PDB entry 9E1L | electron microscopy, 3.15 A resolution | chains E and I of the 11 polymer chains in the assembly

Chain E:
Molecule: Histone H3.2
Source organism: Xenopus laevis
UniProt: P84233 (H32_XENLA); residues 0-135 here correspond to UniProt positions 1-136 (UniProt number = residue number + 1)
Amino-acid sequence (136 residues; row label = number of the first residue in the row; numbering starts at 0):
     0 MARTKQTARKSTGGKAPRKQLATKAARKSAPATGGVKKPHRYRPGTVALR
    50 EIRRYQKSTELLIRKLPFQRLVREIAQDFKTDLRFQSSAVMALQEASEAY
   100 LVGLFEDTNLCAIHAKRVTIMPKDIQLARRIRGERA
Not modelled in the structure: 0-37, 134-135

Chain I:
Molecule: 149-nt DNA strand
Source organism: Homo sapiens
Sequence (149 nucleotides; each row starts with the number of its first residue; numbers below 1 keep their minus sign (DA-73 is residue -73)):
   -73 ACAGGATGTATATATCTGACACGTGCCTGGAGACTAGGGAGTAATCCCCT
   -23 TGGCGGTTAAAACGCGGGGGACAGCGCGTACGTGCGTTTAAGCGGTGCTA
    27 GAGCTGTCTACGACCAATTGAGCGGCCTCGGCACCGGGATTCTCCAGGG

Chain E / chain I interface:
Contacting residue pairs - 21 pairs, chain E then chain I:
  His39(E) with DC70(I), sugar contact
  Arg40(E) with DC70(I), sugar contact; DC71(I), phosphate contact
  Tyr41(E) with DT69(I), sugar contact
  Arg42(E) with DG-5(I), salt bridge to the phosphate; DC70(I), hydrogen bond to the phosphate
  Pro43(E) with DG-5(I), sugar contact
  Thr45(E) with DT69(I), sugar contact; DC70(I), hydrogen bond to the phosphate
  Arg63(E) with DA-14(I), sugar contact
  Arg72(E) with DT-23(I), salt bridge to the phosphate
  Arg83(E) with DT-23(I), phosphate contact
  Phe84(E) with DT-24(I), sugar contact; DT-23(I), hydrogen bond to the phosphate
  Gln85(E) with DT-24(I), phosphate contact
  Ser86(E) with DT-24(I), phosphate contact
  Arg116(E) with DA-3(I), phosphate contact; DC-2(I), phosphate contact
  Val117(E) with DA-3(I), hydrogen bond to the phosphate
  Thr118(E) with DA-3(I), hydrogen bond to the phosphate
  Met120(E) with DC-2(I), phosphate contact
Other interface residues (no listed pair), chain E (17 interface residues in all): Lys115
Other interface residues (no listed pair), chain I (12 interface residues in all): DA-13, DG-8, DG-4

Summary:
17 residues of chain E face 12 of chain I across their interface, with 5 hydrogen bonds and 2 salt bridges.
Polar contacts include Arg42(E)-DC70(I), Thr45(E)-DC70(I) and Phe84(E)-DT-23(I).
Chain E is Histone H3.2 (Xenopus laevis) and chain I is a 149-nt DNA strand (Homo sapiens); the structure,
Snf2h bound nucleosome complex - ClassA1, was determined by electron microscopy, deposited together with 9E1M,
9E1N, 9E1O, 9E1P, 9E1Q, 9E1R and 4 further entries.
